Entry 6N57 (electron microscopy, 3.70 A resolution); this record covers chains J and K of the 7 polymer chains in the assembly.

# Chain J
Protein: DNA-directed RNA polymerase subunit beta'
Organism: Escherichia coli
Notes: EC 2.7.7.6
Reference sequence: P0A8T7 (RPOC_ECOLI); residue numbers follow UniProt; this construct covers 2-1407
Chain sequence (1430 residues; row label = number of the first residue in the row):
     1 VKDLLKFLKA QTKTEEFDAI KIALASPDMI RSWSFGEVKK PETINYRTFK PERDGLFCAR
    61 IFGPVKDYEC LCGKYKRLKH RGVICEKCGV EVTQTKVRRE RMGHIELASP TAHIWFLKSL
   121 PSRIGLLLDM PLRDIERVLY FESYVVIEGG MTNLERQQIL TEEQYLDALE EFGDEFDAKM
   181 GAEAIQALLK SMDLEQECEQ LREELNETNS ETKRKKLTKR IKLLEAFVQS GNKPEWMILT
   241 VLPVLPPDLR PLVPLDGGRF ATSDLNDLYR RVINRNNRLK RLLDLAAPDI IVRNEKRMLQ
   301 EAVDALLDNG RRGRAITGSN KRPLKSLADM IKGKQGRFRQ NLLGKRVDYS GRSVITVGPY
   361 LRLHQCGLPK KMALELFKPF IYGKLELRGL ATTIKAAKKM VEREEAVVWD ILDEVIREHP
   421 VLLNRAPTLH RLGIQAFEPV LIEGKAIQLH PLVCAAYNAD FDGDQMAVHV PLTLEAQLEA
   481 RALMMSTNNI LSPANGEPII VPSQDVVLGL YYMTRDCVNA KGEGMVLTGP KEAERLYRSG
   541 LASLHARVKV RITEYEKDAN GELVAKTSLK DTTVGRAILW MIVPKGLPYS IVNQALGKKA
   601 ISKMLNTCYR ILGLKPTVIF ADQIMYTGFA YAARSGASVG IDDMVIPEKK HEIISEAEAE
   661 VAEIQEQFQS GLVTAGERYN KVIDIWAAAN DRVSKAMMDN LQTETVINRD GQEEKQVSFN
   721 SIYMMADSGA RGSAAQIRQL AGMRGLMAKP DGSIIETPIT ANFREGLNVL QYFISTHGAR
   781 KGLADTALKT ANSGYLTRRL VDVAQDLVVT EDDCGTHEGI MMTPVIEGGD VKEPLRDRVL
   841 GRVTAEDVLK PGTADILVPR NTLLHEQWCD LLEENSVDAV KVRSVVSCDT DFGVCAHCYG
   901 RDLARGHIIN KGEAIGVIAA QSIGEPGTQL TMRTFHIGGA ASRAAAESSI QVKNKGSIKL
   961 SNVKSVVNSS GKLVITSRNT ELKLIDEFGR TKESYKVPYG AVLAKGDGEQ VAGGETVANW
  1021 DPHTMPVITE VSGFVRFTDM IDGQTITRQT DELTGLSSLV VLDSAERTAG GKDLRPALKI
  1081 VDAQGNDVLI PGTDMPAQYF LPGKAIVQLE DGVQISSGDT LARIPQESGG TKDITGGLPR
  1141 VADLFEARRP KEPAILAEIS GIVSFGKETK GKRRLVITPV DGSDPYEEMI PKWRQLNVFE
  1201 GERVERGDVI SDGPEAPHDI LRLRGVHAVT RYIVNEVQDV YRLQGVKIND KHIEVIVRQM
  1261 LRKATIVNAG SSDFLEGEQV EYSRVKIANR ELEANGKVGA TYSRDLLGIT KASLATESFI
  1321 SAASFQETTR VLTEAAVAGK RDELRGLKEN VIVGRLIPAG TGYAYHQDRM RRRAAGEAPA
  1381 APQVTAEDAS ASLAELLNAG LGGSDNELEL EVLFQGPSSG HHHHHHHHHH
Disordered / not traced: 1-14, 939-947, 1127-1131, 1376-1430
Differences from the reference sequence: expression tag (1, 1408-1430)
Bound ions: Zn2+ site 1: Cys70, Cys72, Cys85, Cys88; Mg2+: Asp460, Asp462, Asp464; Zn2+ site 2: Cys814, Cys888, Cys895, Cys898
Small-molecule neighbours: chapso (1N7): Phe935, Ile937, Leu1243, Gln1244
Swiss-Prot annotation at these positions:
  - binding site (Zn(2+)): Cys70, Cys72, Cys85, Cys88, Cys814, Cys888, Cys895, Cys898
  - binding site (Mg(2+)): Asp460, Asp462, Asp464
  - modified residue: Lys983 (N6-acetyllysine)
What the authors report for this chain:
  - conformationally variable residues (helix shift): Leu788

# Chain K
Protein: DNA-directed RNA polymerase subunit omega
Organism: Escherichia coli
Notes: EC 2.7.7.6
Reference sequence: P0A800 (RPOZ_ECOLI); numbering as in UniProt (aligned over 1-91)
Chain sequence (91 residues; numbered 1 to 91; the number before each row is that of its first residue):
     1 MARVTVQDAV EKIGNRFDLV LVAARRARQM QVGGKDPLVP EENDKTTVIA LREIEEGLIN
    61 NQILDVRERQ EQQEQEAAEL QAVTAIAEGR R
Disordered / not traced: 1, 81-91

# Interface between chain J and chain K
Contacting residue pairs (45):
  His364(J) with Val4(K)
  Val415(J) with Lys45(K)
  Arg417(J) with Glu42(K); Asn43(K), hydrogen bond (side chain-backbone); Asp44(K), salt bridge
  Glu418(J) with Ala2(K), hydrogen bond (side chain-backbone); Val48(K)
  Glu438(J) with Ala2(K)
  Thr473(J) with Arg28(K)
  Leu474(J) with Ala24(K); Ala27(K), hydrophobic; Arg28(K); Gln31(K); Thr47(K)
  Glu475(J) with Ala24(K); Arg28(K), salt bridge
  Gln477(J) with Thr47(K), hydrogen bond
  Leu478(J) with Val20(K); Ala23(K); Ala24(K); Thr47(K); Leu51(K), hydrophobic
  Glu479(J) with Val20(K)
  Arg481(J) with Arg3(K), hydrogen bond (side chain-backbone); Val48(K); Leu51(K)
  Ala482(J) with Val6(K), hydrophobic
  Leu483(J) with Arg16(K); Phe17(K), hydrophobic
  Met485(J) with Val4(K)
  Thr487(J) with Val4(K), hydrogen bond (side chain-backbone); Thr5(K)
  Asn488(J) with Thr5(K)
  Asn489(J) with Arg16(K)
  Leu614(J) with Gln7(K)
  Lys615(J) with Gln7(K)
  Leu903(J) with Arg16(K)
  Arg905(J) with Val10(K); Arg16(K)
  His907(J) with Glu11(K), salt bridge
  Asn910(J) with Asn15(K), hydrogen bond (side chain-backbone); Arg16(K)
  Lys911(J) with Asn15(K), hydrogen bond (backbone-side chain)
  Glu913(J) with Phe17(K)
  Gly1360(J) with Phe17(K)
Also at the interface, not in a pair above, chain J (33 interface residues in all): Glu414, Ala904, Gly912, Ala1359, Thr1361, Ala1364
Also at the interface, not in a pair above, chain K (29 interface residues in all): Asp8, Asp18, Leu19, Leu21, Thr46

# Overview
The interface between chain J and chain K involves 33 residues on one side and 29 on the other; the contacts
include 7 hydrogen bonds and 3 salt bridges. Among the polar pairs are Arg417(J)-Asp44(K), Glu475(J)-Arg28(K)
and His907(J)-Glu11(K). Chain J binds chapso. From the paper: conformational variability at Leu788(J).
Here chain J is DNA-directed RNA polymerase subunit beta' and chain K is DNA-directed RNA polymerase subunit
omega, both from Escherichia coli. Entry 6N57 (Cryo-EM structure of Escherichia coli RNAP polymerase bound
with TraR in conformation I) was determined by electron microscopy together with 6N58, 6OUL and 6P1K from the
same study.
